PDB entry 8PSN | electron microscopy, 2.73 A resolution | chains B and C of the 6 polymer chains in the assembly

[Chain B]
Name: Putative PB1
Organism: Tilapia lake virus
UniProt: A0A1Y9SHW4 (A0A1Y9SHW4_9VIRU); residue numbers follow UniProt; this construct covers 1-519
Amino-acid sequence (519 residues; numbered 1 to 519; the number before each row is that of its first residue):
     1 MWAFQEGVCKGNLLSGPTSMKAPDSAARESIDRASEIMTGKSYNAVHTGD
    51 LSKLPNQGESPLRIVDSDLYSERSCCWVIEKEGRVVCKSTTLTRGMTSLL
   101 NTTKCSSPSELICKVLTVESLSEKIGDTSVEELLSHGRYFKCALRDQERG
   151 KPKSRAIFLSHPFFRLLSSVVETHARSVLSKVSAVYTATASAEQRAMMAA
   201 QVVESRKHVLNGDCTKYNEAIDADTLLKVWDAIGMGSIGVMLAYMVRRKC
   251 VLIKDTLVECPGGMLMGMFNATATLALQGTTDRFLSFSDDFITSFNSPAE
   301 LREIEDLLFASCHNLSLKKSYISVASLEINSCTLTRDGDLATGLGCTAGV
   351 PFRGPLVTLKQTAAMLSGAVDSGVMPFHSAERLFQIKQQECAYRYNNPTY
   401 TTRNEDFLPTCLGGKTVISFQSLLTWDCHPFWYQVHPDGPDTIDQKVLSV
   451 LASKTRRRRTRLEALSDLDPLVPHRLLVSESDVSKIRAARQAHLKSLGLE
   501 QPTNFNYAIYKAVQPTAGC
Disordered / not traced: 516-519
Bound ions: Mg2+ site 1: Asp213, Asp289, Asp290 (shared with 1 residue of chain E); Mg2+ site 2: Asp213, Cys214, Asp289 (shared with 1 residue of chain E)
From the paper describing this entry:
  - conformationally variable residues (side-chain flip): Met266
  - specificity-determining residues: Asn270 (proposed by the authors, not directly observed)

[Chain C]
Name: RNA-dependent RNA polymerase
Organism: Tilapia lake virus
UniProt: A0A7G3S745 (A0A7G3S745_9VIRU); residue numbers follow UniProt; this construct covers 1-457
Amino-acid sequence (478 residues; row label = number of the first residue in the row):
     1 MSQFGKSFKGRTEVTITEYRSHTVKDVHRSLLTADKSLRKSFCFRNALNQ
    51 FLDKDLPLLPIRPKLESRVAVKKSKLRSQLSFRPGLTQEEAIDLYNKGYD
   101 GDSVSGALQDRVVNEPVAYSSADNDKFHRGLAALGYTLADRAFDTCESGF
   151 VRAIPTTPCGFICCGPGSFKDSLGFVIKIGEFWHMYDGFQHFVAVEDAKF
   201 LASKSPSFWLAKRLAKRLNLVPKEDPSVAAAECPCKKVWEASFARAPTAL
   251 DPFGGRAFCDQGWVYHRDVGYATANHISQETLFQQALSVRNLGPQGSANV
   301 SGSIHTALDRLRAAYSRGTPASRSILQGLANLITPVGENFECDLDKRKLN
   351 IKALRSPERYITIEGLVVNLDDVVRGFYLDKAKVTVLSRSKWMGYEDLPQ
   401 KPPNGTFYCRKRKAMLLISCSPGTYAKKRKVAVQEDRFKDMRVENFREVA
   451 ENMDLNQGSGSENLYFQGHHHHHHHHHH
Disordered / not traced: 430-478
Sequence notes: conflict Lys391 (Arg in A0A7G3S745); expression tag (458-478)
Bound ions: Zn2+ site 1: Cys146, Cys159, Cys163, Cys164; Zn2+ site 2: His184, His191, Cys233, Cys235
From the paper describing this entry:
  - contacts within the chain: Arg217-Asp251 (salt bridge), Arg217-Phe253, Arg217-Trp263

[Chain B / chain C interface]
Pairs across the interface - 224 pairs, chain B then chain C:
  Thr18(B) - Leu32(C)
  Lys53(B) - Arg355(C)
  Tyr70(B) - Glu18(C)  hydrogen bond
  Tyr70(B) - Ser21(C)
  Glu72(B) - Val27(C)
  Arg73(B) - Arg29(C)
  Thr93(B) - Ser21(C)
  Thr93(B) - His22(C)
  Thr97(B) - Ser7(C)
  Thr97(B) - Phe8(C)
  Thr97(B) - Arg11(C)
  Thr97(B) - Glu18(C)  hydrogen bond
  Thr97(B) - His22(C)  hydrogen bond
  Leu100(B) - Arg11(C)
  Leu100(B) - Glu18(C)
  Asn101(B) - Ser7(C)  hydrogen bond (side chain-backbone)
  Asn101(B) - Phe8(C)
  Asn101(B) - Lys9(C)
  Asn101(B) - Arg11(C)  hydrogen bond
  Cys105(B) - Arg11(C)
  Ser106(B) - Arg11(C)
  Gln147(B) - Leu32(C)
  Ser180(B) - Gly302(C)
  Ser180(B) - Ser303(C)  hydrogen bond (backbone-backbone)
  Lys181(B) - Ser303(C)
  Lys181(B) - Thr306(C)  hydrogen bond (backbone-side chain)
  Val182(B) - Arg310(C)  hydrogen bond (backbone-side chain)
  Ser183(B) - Arg310(C)  hydrogen bond (backbone-side chain)
  Ala184(B) - Arg310(C)  hydrogen bond (backbone-side chain)
  Ala184(B) - Tyr360(C)
  Val185(B) - Thr362(C)
  Tyr186(B) - Ser301(C)
  Tyr186(B) - Gly302(C)
  Glu193(B) - Pro116(C)
  Gln194(B) - Ser78(C)
  Gln194(B) - Asn114(C)
  Met197(B) - Leu76(C)
  Met197(B) - Arg77(C)
  Met197(B) - Ser78(C)
  Met198(B) - Thr362(C)
  Met198(B) - Val367(C)  hydrophobic
  Gln201(B) - Gly365(C)  hydrogen bond (side chain-backbone)
  Gln201(B) - Leu366(C)
  Gln201(B) - Val367(C)  hydrogen bond (side chain-backbone)
  Glu204(B) - Thr385(C)
  Glu204(B) - Leu417(C)
  Glu204(B) - Ser419(C)
  Ser205(B) - Lys383(C)
  Arg206(B) - Thr385(C)
  Lys207(B) - Val386(C)
  Lys207(B) - Leu387(C)  hydrogen bond (side chain-backbone)
  Asp282(B) - Pro357(C)
  Val324(B) - Leu387(C)
  Val324(B) - Trp392(C)  hydrophobic
  Ala325(B) - Trp392(C)  hydrophobic
  Arg336(B) - Leu387(C)
  Arg336(B) - Leu417(C)
  Asp337(B) - Lys75(C)
  Asp337(B) - Gly405(C)
  Asp337(B) - Thr406(C)
  Gly338(B) - Lys75(C)
  Phe352(B) - Asp35(C)
  Arg353(B) - Ser30(C)
  Arg353(B) - Leu31(C)  hydrogen bond (side chain-backbone)
  Arg353(B) - Leu32(C)
  Arg353(B) - Ala34(C)
  Gly354(B) - Asp35(C)
  Gly354(B) - Leu38(C)
  Pro355(B) - Phe44(C)  hydrophobic
  Val357(B) - His28(C)
  Gln361(B) - Ser30(C)
  Ser367(B) - Gly130(C)
  Val370(B) - Tyr119(C)
  Val370(B) - Gly130(C)
  Asp371(B) - Glu115(C)
  Asp371(B) - Pro116(C)
  Asp371(B) - Val117(C)
  Asp371(B) - Ala118(C)  hydrogen bond (backbone-backbone)
  Asp371(B) - Tyr119(C)
  Asp371(B) - Gly130(C)  hydrogen bond (side chain-backbone)
  Asp371(B) - Leu131(C)
  Asp371(B) - Ala132(C)
  Ser372(B) - Leu76(C)
  Ser372(B) - Ala118(C)
  Ser372(B) - Tyr119(C)
  Gly373(B) - Lys73(C)
  Gly373(B) - Ala118(C)
  Phe377(B) - Gly130(C)
  Phe377(B) - Leu134(C)  hydrophobic
  Tyr395(B) - Asp35(C)  hydrogen bond
  Pro398(B) - Arg45(C)
  Thr399(B) - Phe42(C)
  Tyr400(B) - Asp35(C)
  Tyr400(B) - Arg39(C)
  Tyr400(B) - Phe44(C)
  Tyr400(B) - Arg45(C)
  Thr401(B) - Arg45(C)
  Thr401(B) - Leu48(C)
  Thr401(B) - Asn49(C)
  Thr402(B) - Arg45(C)
  Arg403(B) - Asn49(C)  hydrogen bond
  Arg403(B) - Leu52(C)
  Arg403(B) - Asp53(C)  salt bridge
  Glu405(B) - Leu52(C)
  Phe407(B) - Leu52(C)  hydrophobic
  Phe407(B) - Leu56(C)  hydrophobic
  Leu412(B) - Phe44(C)  hydrophobic
  Gln421(B) - Arg68(C)
  Gln421(B) - Leu134(C)
  Gln421(B) - Tyr136(C)  hydrogen bond
  Leu424(B) - Leu65(C)
  Leu424(B) - Gly130(C)
  Leu424(B) - Leu131(C)
  Thr425(B) - Lys64(C)
  Thr425(B) - Leu65(C)  hydrogen bond (backbone-backbone)
  Thr425(B) - Leu131(C)
  Thr425(B) - Tyr136(C)
  Trp426(B) - Arg62(C)
  Trp426(B) - Pro63(C)
  Trp426(B) - Lys64(C)
  Trp426(B) - Leu65(C)
  Asp427(B) - Lys64(C)
  Pro430(B) - Leu59(C)
  Pro430(B) - Ile61(C)  hydrophobic
  Phe431(B) - Leu48(C)  hydrophobic
  Phe431(B) - Phe51(C)  hydrophobic
  Tyr433(B) - Pro60(C)
  Tyr433(B) - Ile61(C)
  Tyr433(B) - Arg62(C)  hydrogen bond (side chain-backbone)
  Pro437(B) - Arg129(C)
  Asp438(B) - Arg129(C)  salt bridge
  Ile443(B) - Ala47(C)  hydrophobic
  Ile443(B) - Leu48(C)  hydrophobic
  Ile443(B) - Phe51(C)  hydrophobic
  Asp444(B) - Phe44(C)
  Gln445(B) - His28(C)
  Val447(B) - Cys43(C)  hydrophobic
  Val447(B) - Ala47(C)  hydrophobic
  Leu448(B) - His28(C)
  Leu448(B) - Ser37(C)
  Ser449(B) - Lys25(C)
  Ser449(B) - Val27(C)  hydrogen bond (side chain-backbone)
  Ser449(B) - His28(C)
  Val450(B) - Lys25(C)
  Leu451(B) - Cys43(C)  hydrophobic
  Ser453(B) - Val24(C)
  Ser453(B) - Lys25(C)
  Arg458(B) - Val24(C)  hydrogen bond (side chain-backbone)
  Arg458(B) - Val27(C)
  Thr460(B) - His22(C)
  Arg461(B) - Gln3(C)  hydrogen bond
  Leu462(B) - Gln3(C)
  Leu462(B) - Ser7(C)
  Leu462(B) - Phe8(C)  hydrophobic
  Leu462(B) - Tyr19(C)  hydrophobic
  Leu462(B) - Thr23(C)
  Glu463(B) - Tyr19(C)  hydrogen bond (backbone-side chain)
  Ala464(B) - Thr23(C)
  Leu465(B) - Ile16(C)  hydrophobic
  Leu465(B) - Tyr19(C)  hydrophobic
  Leu465(B) - Arg20(C)
  Ser466(B) - Asp102(C)
  Asp467(B) - Tyr95(C)  hydrogen bond (backbone-side chain)
  Asp467(B) - Tyr99(C)
  Asp467(B) - Asp100(C)
  Asp467(B) - Gly101(C)  hydrogen bond (side chain-backbone)
  Asp467(B) - Asp102(C)  hydrogen bond (backbone-side chain)
  Leu468(B) - Ile16(C)  hydrophobic
  Leu468(B) - Tyr95(C)
  Leu468(B) - Gly101(C)
  Leu468(B) - Asp102(C)  hydrogen bond (backbone-side chain)
  Asp469(B) - Tyr95(C)
  Pro470(B) - Tyr95(C)
  Pro470(B) - Ser105(C)
  Pro470(B) - Leu108(C)  hydrophobic
  Leu471(B) - Gln88(C)
  Leu471(B) - Ile92(C)  hydrophobic
  His474(B) - Thr15(C)
  His474(B) - Ile16(C)  hydrogen bond (backbone-backbone)
  His474(B) - Thr17(C)  hydrogen bond (backbone-side chain)
  Arg475(B) - Thr15(C)
  Leu476(B) - Val14(C)
  Leu476(B) - Thr15(C)
  Leu476(B) - Ile16(C)  hydrogen bond (backbone-backbone)
  Leu477(B) - Glu13(C)
  Leu477(B) - Val14(C)
  Leu477(B) - Thr15(C)
  Val478(B) - Phe4(C)
  Val478(B) - Glu13(C)
  Val478(B) - Val14(C)  hydrogen bond (backbone-backbone)
  Val478(B) - Ile16(C)  hydrophobic
  Ser479(B) - Phe4(C)
  Ser479(B) - Thr12(C)
  Ser479(B) - Glu13(C)
  Glu480(B) - Met1(C)
  Glu480(B) - Phe4(C)
  Arg490(B) - Tyr95(C)  hydrogen bond (side chain-backbone)
  Arg490(B) - Gly98(C)
  Arg490(B) - Tyr99(C)  hydrogen bond (side chain-backbone)
  His493(B) - Asn96(C)  hydrogen bond (side chain-backbone)
  Leu497(B) - Asn96(C)
  Pro502(B) - Gly98(C)
  Pro502(B) - Tyr99(C)
  Pro502(B) - Asp100(C)
  Thr503(B) - Gly98(C)  hydrogen bond (backbone-backbone)
  Thr503(B) - Tyr99(C)
  Thr503(B) - Asp100(C)  hydrogen bond (backbone-backbone)
  Asn504(B) - Tyr99(C)
  Phe505(B) - Leu86(C)  hydrophobic
  Phe505(B) - Leu94(C)  hydrophobic
  Phe505(B) - Tyr99(C)  hydrophobic
  Phe505(B) - Ser103(C)
  Tyr507(B) - Arg83(C)
  Tyr507(B) - Pro84(C)  hydrogen bond (side chain-backbone)
  Tyr507(B) - Gly85(C)
  Tyr507(B) - Leu86(C)  hydrogen bond (side chain-backbone)
  Tyr507(B) - Ala107(C)  hydrophobic
  Ile509(B) - Pro60(C)  hydrophobic
  Tyr510(B) - Leu94(C)
  Lys511(B) - Arg83(C)
  Lys511(B) - Pro84(C)
  Ala512(B) - Arg62(C)
  Ala512(B) - Pro63(C)
  Val513(B) - Ile61(C)
Other interface residues (no listed pair), chain B (127 interface residues in all): Ser67, Lys104, Ser107, Asp146, Val202, Leu334, Asp339, Leu340, Ala364, Leu408, His429, Gln434, Lys446, Pro473, Asp482, Val483, Arg487, Leu494, Ala508
Other interface residues (no listed pair), chain C (120 interface residues in all): Ser2, Lys6, Gly10, Asp26, Asp55, Ser74, Ala91, Lys97, Val104, Ala133, Ser356, Ser388, Cys420
Interface features reported in the paper:
  - interface residues, chain B: Leu494(B)

[Overview]
The interface between chain B and chain C involves 127 residues on one side and 120 on the other, with 40
hydrogen bonds and 2 salt bridges. Among the polar pairs are Arg403(B)-Asp53(C), Asp438(B)-Arg129(C) and
Tyr70(B)-Glu18(C). Asp213(B), Asp289(B) and Asp290(B) form the Mg2+ site 1. From the paper: the interface
residue Leu494(B); the specificity determinant Asn270(B).
Chain B is Putative PB1 and chain C is RNA-dependent RNA polymerase, both from Tilapia lake virus; the
structure, Tilapia Lake Virus polymerase in vRNA initiation state (transcriptase conformation), was determined
by electron microscopy together with 8PSO, 8PSQ, 8PSS, 8PSU, 8PSX, 8PSZ and 6 further entries from the same
study.
